6S96 - chains B and A; structure by X-ray diffraction, 2.18 A resolution.

Chain B (and A):
Molecule: Ubiquitin-conjugating enzyme E2 S
From: Homo sapiens
Notes: EC 2.3.2.23; chain A of this document is another copy of the same molecule, construct and numbering; everything in this record applies to it too
Reference sequence: Q16763 (UBE2S_HUMAN); residues 1-156 here = UniProt positions 1-156
Amino-acid sequence (157 residues; numbered 0 to 156; the number before each row is that of its first residue; numbering starts at 0):
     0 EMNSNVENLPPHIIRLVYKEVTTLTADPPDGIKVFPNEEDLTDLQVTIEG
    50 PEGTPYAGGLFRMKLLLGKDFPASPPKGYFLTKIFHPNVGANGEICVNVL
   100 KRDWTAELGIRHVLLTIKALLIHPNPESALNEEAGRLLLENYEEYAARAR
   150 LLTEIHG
Disordered / not traced: 0-8 (chain A: 0-7)
Differences from the reference sequence: expression tag (0); engineered mutation A118 (Cys in Q16763)
Metal / ion sites: Na+: H122, P123, N124 (shared with H122(A), P123(A), N124(A) of chain A)
UniProt features mapped onto this chain:
  - active site: C95 (Glycyl thioester intermediate)
  - modified residue: M1 (N-acetylmethionine)
What the authors report for this chain:
  - post-translational modification sites: C95
  - mutagenesis - I121A, Y141A: unchanged binding to another copy of this molecule
  - mutagenesis - L107A, H111A: unchanged binding to ubiquitin
  - mutagenesis - L114A, L114E: decreased binding to ubiquitin
  - mutagenesis - L107A, H111A, L114E: unchanged catalytic activity on APC/C
  - mutagenesis - L107A, H111A, L114E: decreased stability
  - mutagenesis - L107A, L114E: decreased catalytic activity on auto-ubiquitination
  - mutagenesis - H111A: decreased expression
  - mutagenesis - H111A: unchanged signaling in response to APC/C

Chain B / chain A interface:
Contacting residue pairs - 42 pairs, chain B then chain A:
  E51(B) with H111(A), hydrogen bond (backbone-side chain)
  G52(B) with V98(A); D102(A); L107(A); H111(A)
  P54(B) with D102(A)
  V96(B) with H122(A)
  N97(B) with Y141(A)
  V98(B) with G52(A); H122(A)
  D102(B) with G52(A); P54(A); Y141(A), hydrogen bond
  L107(B) with E51(A); G52(A)
  R110(B) with D29(A), salt bridge
  H111(B) with E51(A), hydrogen bond (side chain-backbone); G52(A)
  T115(B) with I121(A); H122(A), hydrogen bond (backbone-side chain)
  A118(B) with A118(A), hydrophobic; I121(A), hydrophobic; H122(A)
  L119(B) with H122(A)
  I121(B) with V98(A), hydrophobic; T115(A); A118(A), hydrophobic
  H122(B) with V96(A); V98(A); T115(A), hydrogen bond (side chain-backbone); A118(A); L119(A); H122(A); N124(A)
  P123(B) with N124(A)
  N124(B) with H122(A); P123(A)
  P125(B) with E126(A)
  E126(B) with L138(A)
  L138(B) with E126(A)
  Y141(B) with R101(A); D102(A), hydrogen bond
Other interface residues (no listed pair), chain B (26 interface residues in all): D26, T53, R101, L114, R149
Other interface residues (no listed pair), chain A (22 interface residues in all): T53, N97
From the paper, about this interface:
  - hot spots on chain B (mutagenesis) - D102A, H111A, L114A, H122A: decreased binding to Ubiquitin-conjugating enzyme E2 S (chain B)
  - hot spots on chain A (mutagenesis) - R101A, N124A: decreased binding to another copy of this molecule

Overview:
The interface between chain B and chain A involves 26 residues on one side and 22 on the other; the contacts
include 6 hydrogen bonds and 1 salt bridge. Polar contacts include R110(B)-D29(A), E51(B)-H111(A) and
D102(B)-Y141(A). From the paper: D102A, H111A and L114A of chain B, among others, reduce binding to
Ubiquitin-conjugating enzyme E2 S (chain B); a modification site at C95(B); 10 substitutions were tested in
all.
Both chains are Ubiquitin-conjugating enzyme E2 S (Homo sapiens). Entry 6S96 (Crystal structure of the
catalytic domain of UBE2S C118A) was determined by X-ray diffraction together with 6S98 from the same study.
